PDB entry 8Z76 | X-ray diffraction, 1.80 A resolution | chains A and B

Chain A (and B):
Molecule: Twin-arginine translocation signal domain-containing protein
Source organism: Pelomicrobium methylotrophicum
Notes: chain B of this document is another copy of the same molecule, construct and numbering; everything in this record applies to it too
UniProt: A0A5C7ETD9 (A0A5C7ETD9_9PROT); numbering as in UniProt (aligned over 46-513)
Sequence (489 residues; each row starts with the number of its first residue):
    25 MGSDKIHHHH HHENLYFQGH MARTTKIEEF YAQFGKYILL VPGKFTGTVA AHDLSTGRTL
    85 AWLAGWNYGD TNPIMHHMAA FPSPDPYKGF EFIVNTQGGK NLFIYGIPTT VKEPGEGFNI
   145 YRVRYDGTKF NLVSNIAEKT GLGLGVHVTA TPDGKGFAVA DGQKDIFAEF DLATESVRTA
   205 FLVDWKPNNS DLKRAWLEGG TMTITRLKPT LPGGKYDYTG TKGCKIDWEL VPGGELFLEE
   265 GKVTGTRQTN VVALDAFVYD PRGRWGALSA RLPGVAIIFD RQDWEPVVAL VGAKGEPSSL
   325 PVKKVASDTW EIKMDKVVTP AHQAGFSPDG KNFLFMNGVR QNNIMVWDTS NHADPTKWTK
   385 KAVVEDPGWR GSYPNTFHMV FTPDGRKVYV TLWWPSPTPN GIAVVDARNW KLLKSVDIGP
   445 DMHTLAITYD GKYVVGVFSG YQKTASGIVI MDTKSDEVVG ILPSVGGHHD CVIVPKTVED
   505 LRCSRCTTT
Not modelled in the structure: 25-49 (chain B: 25-50)
Construct notes: initiating methionine (25); expression tag (26-45)
Bound ions: Cu ion site 1: His100, His493; Cu ion site 2: His171, Asp279, His346; Na+ near Asp307 (its only coordinating residue here); Cu ion site 3 near His376 (its only coordinating residue here); Cu ion site 4: His402, His447

Chain A / chain B interface:
Contacting residue pairs (113):
  Lys50(A) with Glu481(B), salt bridge; Val482(B); Val483(B)
  Ile51(A) with Phe54(B), hydrophobic; Val483(B), hydrogen bond (backbone-backbone); Gly484(B); Ile485(B)
  Phe54(A) with Ile51(B); Glu53(B)
  Tyr55(A) with Ile485(B), hydrogen bond (side chain-backbone); Leu486(B); Pro487(B)
  Phe58(A) with Ile51(B), hydrophobic
  Phe69(A) with Trp86(B), hydrophobic; Ala88(B); Trp90(B), hydrogen bond (backbone-side chain); Asn91(B), hydrogen bond (backbone-side chain)
  Thr70(A) with Trp86(B); Ala88(B); Trp90(B), hydrogen bond (backbone-side chain)
  Gly71(A) with Trp90(B)
  Thr72(A) with Val489(B)
  Ala74(A) with Val489(B), hydrophobic
  His76(A) with Pro487(B); Val489(B)
  Thr80(A) with Ile485(B)
  Gly81(A) with Ile485(B); Leu486(B); Pro487(B)
  Arg82(A) with Ile442(B), hydrogen bond (side chain-backbone); Gly443(B); Phe462(B); Ser470(B); Ile485(B)
  Thr83(A) with Ala469(B); Ser470(B), hydrogen bond (backbone-backbone); Pro487(B); Ser488(B), hydrogen bond (side chain-backbone)
  Leu84(A) with Thr468(B); Ala469(B), hydrogen bond (backbone-backbone)
  Ala85(A) with Lys467(B)
  Trp86(A) with Thr70(B); Gln466(B); Ser470(B), hydrogen bond; Val489(B), hydrophobic; Gly490(B), hydrogen bond (side chain-backbone); Gly491(B)
  Ala88(A) with Phe69(B)
  Trp90(A) with Phe69(B); Thr70(B), hydrogen bond (side chain-backbone); Gly71(B); Trp90(B); Thr95(B); Asn96(B); Pro97(B)
  Asn91(A) with Phe69(B), hydrogen bond (side chain-backbone); Leu126(B); Thr133(B), hydrogen bond (backbone-side chain); Val135(B)
  Tyr92(A) with Ile131(B); Pro132(B); Thr133(B); Val135(B)
  Gly93(A) with Val135(B)
  Thr95(A) with Trp90(B)
  Asn96(A) with Trp90(B)
  Pro97(A) with Trp90(B)
  Leu126(A) with Trp90(B), hydrophobic
  Ile131(A) with Tyr92(B)
  Pro132(A) with Tyr92(B)
  Thr133(A) with Asn91(B), hydrogen bond (side chain-backbone); Tyr92(B)
  Val135(A) with Asn91(B); Tyr92(B); Gly93(B)
  Thr152(A) with Lys467(B); Thr468(B), hydrogen bond (backbone-side chain)
  Lys153(A) with Lys467(B)
  Ile442(A) with Arg82(B), hydrogen bond (backbone-side chain)
  Pro444(A) with Arg82(B)
  Phe462(A) with Arg82(B)
  Gln466(A) with Trp86(B)
  Lys467(A) with Thr152(B); Lys153(B)
  Thr468(A) with Leu84(B); Thr152(B), hydrogen bond (side chain-backbone)
  Ala469(A) with Arg82(B); Thr83(B); Leu84(B), hydrogen bond (backbone-backbone)
  Ser470(A) with Arg82(B); Thr83(B), hydrogen bond (backbone-backbone); Trp86(B), hydrogen bond
  Val483(A) with Ile51(B)
  Gly484(A) with Ile51(B)
  Ile485(A) with Tyr55(B), hydrogen bond (backbone-side chain); Gly81(B); Arg82(B)
  Leu486(A) with Tyr55(B); Gly81(B); Pro487(B), hydrophobic
  Pro487(A) with Tyr55(B); His76(B); Gly81(B); Thr83(B); Leu486(B), hydrophobic; Pro487(B)
  Ser488(A) with Thr83(B), hydrogen bond (backbone-side chain)
  Val489(A) with Thr72(B); Ala74(B), hydrophobic; His76(B); Trp86(B), hydrophobic
  Gly490(A) with Trp86(B), hydrogen bond (backbone-side chain)
  Gly491(A) with Trp86(B)
Interface residues without a listed pair, chain A (56 interface residues in all): Gly67, Lys68, Ile98, Phe154, Gly443, Ser463
Interface residues without a listed pair, chain B (55 interface residues in all): Lys68, Thr80, Ala85, Ile98, Phe154, Ser463

Overview:
56 residues of chain A face 55 of chain B across their interface; the contacts include 24 hydrogen bonds and 1
salt bridge. Polar contacts include Lys50(A)-Glu481(B), Tyr55(A)-Ile485(B) and Phe69(A)-Trp90(B). The Cu ion
site 1 is built by His100(A) and His493(A).
Chain A and chain B are both Twin-arginine translocation signal domain-containing protein (Pelomicrobium
methylotrophicum); the structure, The structure of thiocyanate dehydrogenase from Pelomicrobium
methylotrophicum (pmTcDH), activated by crystals soaking with 1 mM ..., was determined by X-ray diffraction
(same publication as 8Z75 and 8Z77).
